5UKO - chains H and L; structure by X-ray diffraction, 2.30 A resolution.

[Chain H]
Molecule: DH522IA Fab fragment heavy chain
Source organism: Macaca mulatta
Notes: antibody fragment or engineered binder
Sequence (230 residues; each row starts with the number of its first residue; a row labelled like 82A-82C holds insertion residues (82A, then the next letters in order)):
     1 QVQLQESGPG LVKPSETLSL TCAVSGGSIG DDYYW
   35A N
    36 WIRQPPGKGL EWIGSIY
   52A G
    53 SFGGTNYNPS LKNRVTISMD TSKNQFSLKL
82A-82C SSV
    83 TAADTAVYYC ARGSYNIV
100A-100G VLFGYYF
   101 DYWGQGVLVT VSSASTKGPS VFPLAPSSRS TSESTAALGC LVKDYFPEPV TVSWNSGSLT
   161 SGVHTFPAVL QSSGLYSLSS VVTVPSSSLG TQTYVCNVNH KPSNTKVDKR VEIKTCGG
Unresolved in the structure: 1, 216-218
Disulfide bonds: Cys22-Cys92, Cys140-Cys196

[Chain L]
Molecule: DH522IA Fab fragment light chain
Source organism: Macaca mulatta
Notes: antibody fragment or engineered binder
Sequence (216 residues; each row starts with the number of its first residue; note: 1 number in that range is skipped by the numbering (no residue carries it; nothing is unmodelled there); a row labelled like 27A-27C holds insertion residues (27A, then the next letters in order)):
     1 QSALTQ
     8 PPSVSKSLGQ SVTISCSGTS
27A-27C SDI
    28 GAYNGVSWYQ HHSGTAPRLL IYEVSKRPSG VSDRFSGSKS GNTASLTISG LQAEDEADYY
    88 CGSYRSGS
   95A T
    96 WVFGGGTRLT V
  106A L
   107 GQPKASPTVT LFPPSSEELQ ANKATLVCLI SDFYPGVVKV AWKADGSAVN AGVETTTPSK
   167 QSNNKYAASS YLSLTSDQWK SHKSYSCQVT HEGSTVEKTV APAECS
Unresolved in the structure: 1, 209-212
Disulfide bonds: Cys23-Cys88, Cys134-Cys193

[How chain H and chain L interact]
Pairs across the interface (77):
  Ile37(H) with Phe98(L), hydrophobic
  Gln39(H) with His38(L), hydrogen bond; Tyr87(L), hydrogen bond
  Gly44(H) with Tyr87(L)
  Leu45(H) with Pro44(L), hydrophobic; Tyr87(L); Phe98(L)
  Trp47(H) with Thr95A(L); Trp96(L); Phe98(L)
  Asn58(H) with Ser95(L)
  Tyr59(H) with Thr95A(L)
  Tyr91(H) with His38(L); Thr42(L); Ala43(L), hydrophobic; Pro44(L)
  Val100(H) with Tyr30(L); Tyr91(L)
  Val100A(H) with Tyr30(L)
  Leu100B(H) with Tyr30(L); Asn31(L), hydrogen bond (backbone-backbone)
  Phe100C(H) with Asn31(L); Gly32(L); Glu50(L)
  Gly100D(H) with Tyr91(L)
  Tyr100E(H) with Tyr91(L), hydrophobic; Trp96(L)
  Tyr100F(H) with Tyr36(L); Leu46(L), hydrophobic; Tyr49(L), hydrophobic
  Phe100G(H) with Tyr36(L), hydrogen bond (backbone-side chain); Leu46(L); Trp96(L); Phe98(L), hydrophobic
  Trp103(H) with Tyr36(L), hydrophobic; Ala43(L), hydrophobic; Pro44(L)
  Gly104(H) with Ala43(L)
  Phe122(H) with Ser121(L); Glu124(L)
  Pro123(H) with Ser121(L)
  Leu124(H) with Phe118(L), hydrophobic
  Ala125(H) with Phe118(L)
  Arg129(H) with Leu117(L), hydrogen bond (side chain-backbone); Thr205(L), hydrogen bond (side chain-backbone); Val206(L)
  Ser130(H) with Val115(L), hydrogen bond (side chain-backbone); Thr116(L); Lys204(L), hydrogen bond
  Ala137(H) with Phe118(L)
  Leu141(H) with Thr131(L); Tyr177(L), hydrophobic
  Lys143(H) with Glu124(L), salt bridge; Thr131(L)
  His164(H) with Gln167(L); Ala173(L)
  Phe166(H) with Leu135(L), hydrophobic; Ile136(L); Ala173(L), hydrophobic; Ala174(L)
  Pro167(H) with Thr162(L); Ser165(L); Ser175(L)
  Ala168(H) with Thr162(L)
  Val169(H) with Glu160(L); Thr162(L); Tyr177(L), hydrophobic
  Leu170(H) with Glu160(L)
  Gln171(H) with Glu160(L); Ser179(L), hydrogen bond
  Leu178(H) with Tyr177(L)
  Ser179(H) with Val133(L); Leu135(L); Tyr177(L), hydrogen bond
  Val181(H) with Leu135(L), hydrophobic
  Lys209(H) with Glu123(L), salt bridge
  Lys214(H) with Ser122(L)
Other interface residues (no listed pair), chain H (46 interface residues in all): Lys43, Glu46, Pro61, Asn98, Asp101, Ser127, Ser177
Other interface residues (no listed pair), chain L (48 interface residues in all): Ser34, Gly94, Gly99, Gly100, Lys129, Ser137, Thr161

[Summary]
46 residues of chain H and 48 residues of chain L are in contact, with 10 hydrogen bonds and 2 salt bridges.
Among the polar pairs are Lys143(H)-Glu124(L), Lys209(H)-Glu123(L) and Gln39(H)-His38(L).
Here chain H is DH522IA Fab fragment heavy chain and chain L is DH522IA Fab fragment light chain, both from
Macaca mulatta. Entry 5UKO (Structure of unliganded anti-gp120 CD4bs antibody DH522IA Fab) was determined by
X-ray diffraction, deposited together with 5UKP, 5UKQ and 5UKR.
